Entry 8Y62 (electron microscopy, 3.20 A resolution); this record covers chains A and E of the 5 polymer chains in the assembly.

# Chain A
Name: Guanine nucleotide-binding protein G(i) subunit alpha-1
From: Homo sapiens
UniProtKB: P63096 (GNAI1_HUMAN); residues 1-354 here = UniProt positions 1-354
Sequence (354 residues; numbered 1 to 354; the number before each row is that of its first residue):
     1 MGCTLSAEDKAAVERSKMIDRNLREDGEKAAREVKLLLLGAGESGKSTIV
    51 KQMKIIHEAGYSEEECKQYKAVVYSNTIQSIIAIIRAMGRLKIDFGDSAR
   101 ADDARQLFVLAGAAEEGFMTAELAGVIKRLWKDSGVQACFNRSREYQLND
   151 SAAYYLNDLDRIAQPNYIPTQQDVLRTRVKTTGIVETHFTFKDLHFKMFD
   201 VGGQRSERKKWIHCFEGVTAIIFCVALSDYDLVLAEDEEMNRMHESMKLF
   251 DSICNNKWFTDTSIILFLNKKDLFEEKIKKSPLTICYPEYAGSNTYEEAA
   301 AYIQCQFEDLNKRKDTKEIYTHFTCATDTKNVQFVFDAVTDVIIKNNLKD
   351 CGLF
Not modelled in the structure: 1-4, 56-181, 234-242

# Chain E
Name: scFv16
From: synthetic construct
Notes: antibody fragment or engineered binder
Sequence (285 residues; each row starts with the number of its first residue; note: 15 numbers in that range are skipped by the numbering (no residue carries them; nothing is unmodelled there); a row labelled like 120A-120P holds insertion residues (120A, then the next letters in order); numbers below 1 keep their minus sign (Met-36 is residue -36)):
   -36 MLLVNQSHQGFNKEHTSKMVSAIVLYVLLAAAAHSAFAVQLVESGGGLVQ
    14 PGGSRKLSCSASGFAFSSFGMHWVRQAPEKGLEWVAYISSGSGTIYYADT
    64 VKGRFTISRDDPKNTLFLQMTSLRSEDTAMYYCVRSIYYYGSSPFDFWGQ
   114 GTTLTVS
120A-120P AGGGGSGGGGSGGGGS
   136 ADIVMTQATSSVPVTPGESVSISCRSSKSLLHSNGNTYLYWFLQRPGQSP
   186 QLLIYRMSNLASGVPDRFSGSGSGTAFTLTISRLEAEDVGVYYCMQHLEY
   236 PLTFGAGTKLEL
Not modelled in the structure: -36 to 1, 120A-120P
Disulfides: Cys22-Cys96, Cys159-Cys229

# How chain A and chain E interact
Pairs across the interface - 19 pairs, chain A then chain E:
  Ser6(A) - His167(E)
  Ala7(A) - His167(E)
  Ala7(A) - Tyr173(E)
  Ala7(A) - Leu233(E)  hydrophobic
  Glu8(A) - Tyr101(E)
  Glu8(A) - Tyr173(E)
  Glu8(A) - His232(E)
  Asp9(A) - Asn169(E)  hydrogen bond
  Ala11(A) - Tyr101(E)  hydrophobic
  Ala12(A) - Tyr101(E)
  Glu14(A) - Ser52(E)  hydrogen bond
  Glu14(A) - Ser53(E)
  Glu14(A) - Gly56(E)
  Glu14(A) - Thr57(E)  hydrogen bond
  Arg15(A) - Ser31(E)
  Arg15(A) - Ile100(E)
  Arg15(A) - Tyr101(E)
  Met18(A) - Ser53(E)
  Met18(A) - Gly54(E)
Other interface residues (no listed pair), chain A (10 interface residues in all): Leu5
Other interface residues (no listed pair), chain E (16 interface residues in all): Tyr102, Tyr175, Arg191

# Overview
10 residues of chain A and 16 residues of chain E are in contact, with 3 hydrogen bonds. Among the polar pairs
are Asp9(A)-Asn169(E), Glu14(A)-Ser52(E) and Glu14(A)-Thr57(E).
Chain A is Guanine nucleotide-binding protein G(i) subunit alpha-1 (Homo sapiens) and chain E is scFv16
(synthetic construct); the structure, Cryo-EM structure of the C16:0 ceramide-bound FPR2-Gi complex, was
determined by electron microscopy, deposited together with 9JHJ and 8Y63.
